7UDV - chains B and C of the 5 polymer chains in the assembly; structure by X-ray diffraction, 2.40 A resolution.

Chain B (and C):
Protein: De novo designed proton channel LLQL
Notes: chain C of this document is another copy of the same molecule, construct and numbering; everything in this record applies to it too
Amino-acid sequence (26 residues; row label = number of the first residue in the row):
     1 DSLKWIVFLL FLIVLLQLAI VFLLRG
Disordered / not traced: 26

Chain B / chain C interface:
Contacting residue pairs - 25 pairs, chain B then chain C:
  Leu3(B) with Ser2(C)
  Ile6(B) with Ile6(C), hydrophobic
  Val7(B) with Trp5(C); Ile6(C), hydrophobic; Leu9(C)
  Leu10(B) with Ile6(C), hydrophobic; Leu9(C), hydrophobic; Leu10(C), hydrophobic; Ile13(C), hydrophobic
  Phe11(B) with Leu9(C)
  Ile13(B) with Ile13(C), hydrophobic
  Val14(B) with Leu9(C); Ile13(C), hydrophobic; Leu16(C)
  Gln17(B) with Ile13(C); Leu16(C); Gln17(C), hydrogen bond; Ile20(C)
  Leu18(B) with Leu16(C), hydrophobic
  Ile20(B) with Ile20(C), hydrophobic
  Val21(B) with Ile20(C), hydrophobic; Leu23(C), hydrophobic
  Leu24(B) with Ile20(C), hydrophobic; Leu23(C), hydrophobic
  Arg25(B) with Leu23(C)
Interface residues without a listed pair, chain C (12 interface residues in all): Leu12, Leu24

Summary:
13 residues of chain B face 12 of chain C across their interface; the contacts include 1 hydrogen bond. Its
one hydrogen-bonded contact is Gln17(B)-Gln17(C).
Chain B and chain C are both De novo designed proton channel LLQL; the structure, Designed pentameric proton
channel LLQL, was determined by X-ray diffraction, deposited together with 7UDW, 7UDX, 7UDY and 7UDZ.
